Entry 8I9V (electron microscopy, 3.10 A resolution); this record covers chains C1 and LN of the 56 polymer chains in the assembly.

Chain C1:
Molecule: 3341-nt RNA strand
Organism: Chaetomium thermophilum
Sequence (3341 nucleotides; numbered 1 to 3341; the number before each row is that of its first residue):
     1 GGUUGACCUCGGAUCAGGUAGGAGGACCCGCUGAACUUAAGCAUAUCAAU
    51 AAGCGGAGGAAAAGAAACCAACAGGGAUUGCCCUAGUAACGGCGAGUGAA
   101 GCGGCAACAGCUCAAAUUUGAAAGCUGGCUUCGGCCCGCGUUGUAAUUUG
   151 GAGAGGAUGCUUUGGGCGAGGCUCCUUCUGAGUUCCCUGGAACGGGACGC
   201 CACAGAGGGUGAGAGCCCCGUAUAGUUGGAAGCCAAGCCUGUGUAAAGCU
   251 CCUUCGACGAGUCGAGUAGUUUGGGAAUGCUGCUCAAAAUGGGAGGUAAA
   301 UUUCUUCUAAAGCUAAAUACCGGCCAGAGACCGAUAGCGCACAAGUAGAG
   351 UGAUCGAAAGAUGAAAAGCACUUUGAAAAGAGGGUUAAAUAGCACGUGAA
   401 AUUGUUGAAAGGGAAGCGCUUGUGACCAGACUUGCGCCCGGCGGAUCAUC
   451 CGGUGUUCUCACCGGUGCACUCCGCCGGGCUCAGGCCAGCAUCGGUUCUG
   501 GCGGGGGGAUAAAGGCCCAGGGAAUGUGGCUCCUCCGGGAGUGUUAUAGC
   551 CCUGGGUGUAAUACCCUCGCCGGGACCGAGGACCGCGCUCUGCAAGGAUG
   601 CUGGCGUAAUGGUCACCAGCGACCCGUCUUGAAACACGGACCAAGGAGUC
   651 AAGGUUUUGCGCGAGUGUUUGGGUGUAAAACCCGCACGCGUAAUGAAAGU
   701 GAACGUAGGUGAGAGCUUCGGCGCAUCAUCGACCGAUCCUGAUGUAUUCG
   751 GAUGGAUUUGAGUAGGAGCGUUAAGCCUUGGACCCGAAAGAUGGUGAACU
   801 AUGCUUGGAUAGGGUGAAGCCAGAGGAAACUCUGGUGGAGGCUCGCAGCG
   851 GUUCUGACGUGCAAAUCGAUCGUCAAAUCUGAGCAUGGGGGCGAAAGACU
   901 AAUCGAACCAUCUAGUAGCUGGUUACCGCCGAAGUUUCCCUCAGGAUAGC
   951 AGUGUCGACCUUCAGUUUUAUGAGGUAAAGCGAAUGAUUAGGGACUCGGG
  1001 GGCGAUUUUUAGCCUUCAUCCAUUCUCAAACUUUAAAUAUGUAAGAAGCC
  1051 CUUGUUACUUAACUGAACGUGGGCAUUCGAAUGUAUCGACACUAGUGGGC
  1101 CAUUUUUGGUAAGCAGAACUGGCGAUGCGGGAUGAACCGAACGCGGGGUU
  1151 AAGGUGCCGGAGUGGACGCUCAUCAGACACCACAAAAGGCGUUAGUACAU
  1201 CUUGACAGCAGGACGGUGGCCAUGGAAGUCGGAAUCCGCUAAGGACUGUG
  1251 UAACAACUCACCUGCCGAAUGUACUAGCCCUGAAAAUGGAUGGCGCUCAA
  1301 GCGUCCCACCCAUACCCCGCCCUCAGGGUAGAAACGAUGCCCUGAGGAGU
  1351 AGGCGGCCGUGGAGGUCAGUGACGAAGCCUAGGGCGUGAGCCCGGGUCGA
  1401 ACGGCCUCUAGUGCAGAUCUUGGUGGUAGUAGCAAAUACUUCAAUGAGAA
  1451 CUUGAAGGACCGAAGUGGGGAAAGGUUCCAUGUGAACAGCGGUUGGACAU
  1501 GGGUUAGUCGAUCCUAAGCCAUAGGGAAGUUCCGUUUCAAAGGGGCACUC
  1551 GUGCCCCGUGUGGCGAAAGGGAAGCCGGUUAAUAUUCCGGCACCUGGAUG
  1601 UGGGUUUUGCGCGGCAACGCAACUGAACGCGGAGACGACGGCGGGGGCCC
  1651 CGGGCAGAGUUCUCUUUUCUUCUUAACGGUCUAUCACCCUGGAAACAGUU
  1701 UGUCUGGAGAUAGGGUUUAAUGGCCGGAAGAGCCCGACACUUCUGUCGGG
  1751 UCCGGUGCGCUCUCGACGUCCCUUGAAAAUCCGCGGGAGGGAAUAAUUCU
  1801 CACGCCAGGUCGUACUCAUAACCGCAGCAGGUCCCCAAGGUGAACAGCCU
  1851 CUGGUUGAUAGAACAAUGUAGAUAAGGGAAGUCGGCAAAAUAGAUCCGUA
  1901 ACUUCGGGAAAAGGAUUGGCUCUAAGGGUUGGGCACGUUGGGCUUUGGGC
  1951 GGACGCCCUGGGAGCAGAGGGCCUCUAGCCGGGCAACCGGCCGGCGGCCC
  2001 UCAGCACCCGGGGUUGAAGCCCUUAGCAGGCUUCGGCCGUCCGGCGUGCG
  2051 GUUAACAACCAACUUAGAACUGGUACGGACAGGGGGAAUCUGACUGUCUA
  2101 AUUAAAACAUAGCAUUGCGAUGGCCAGAAAGUGGUGUUGACGCAAUGUGA
  2151 UUUCUGCCCAGUGCUCUGAAUGUCAAAGUGAAGAAAUUCAACCAAGCGCG
  2201 GGUAAACGGCGGGAGUAACUAUGACUCUCUUAAGGUAGCCAAAUGCCUCG
  2251 UCAUCUAAUUAGUGACGCGCAUGAAUGGAUUAACGAGAUUCCCACUGUCC
  2301 CUAUCUACUAUCUAGCGAAACCACAGCCAAGGGAACGGGCUUGGCAAAAU
  2351 CAGCGGGGAAAGAAGACCCUGUUGAGCUUGACUCUAGUUUGACAUUGUGA
  2401 AAAGACAUAGGAGGUGUAGAAUAGGUGGGAGCUUCGGCGCCAGUGAAAUA
  2451 CCACUACUCCUAUUGUUUUUUUACUUAUUCAAUGAAGCGGGGCUGGACUU
  2501 GCGUCCAACUUCUGGAGUUAAGGUCCUUCGCGGGCCGACCCGGGUUGAAG
  2551 ACAUUGUCAGGUGGGGAGUUUGGCUGGGGCGGCACAUCUGUUAAACCAUA
  2601 ACGCAGGUGUCCUAAGGGGGGCUCAUGGAGAACAGAAAUCUCCAGUAGAA
  2651 CAAAAGGGUAAAAGUCCCCUUGAUUUUGAUUUUCAGUGUGAAUACAAACC
  2701 AUGAAAGUGUGGCCUAUCGAUCCUUUAGUCCCUCGAAAUUUGAGGCUAGA
  2751 GGUGCCAGAAAAGUUACCACAGGGAUAACUGGCUUGUGGCGGCCAAGCGU
  2801 UCAUAGCGACGUCGCUUUUUGAUCCUUCGAUGUCGGCUCUUCCUAUCAUA
  2851 CCGAAGCAGAAUUCGGUAAGCGUUGGAUUGUUCACCCACUAAUAGGGAAC
  2901 GUGAGCUGGGUUUAGACCGUCGUGAGACAGGUUAGUUUUACCCUACUGAU
  2951 GAACUCGUCGCAAUGGUAAUUCAGCUUAGUACGAGAGGAACCGCUGAUUC
  3001 AGAUAAUUGGUUUUUGCGGUUGUCCGACCGGGCAGUGCCGCGAAGCUACC
  3051 AUCUGCUGGAUAAUGGCUGAACGCCUCUAAGUCAGAAUCCAUGCCAGAAC
  3101 GCGACGAUACUACCCGCACGUUGUAGACGUAUAAGAAUAGGCUCCGGCCU
  3151 CGUAUCCUAGCAGGCGAUUCCUCCGCCGGCCUCGAAGUGGCCGUCGGUAA
  3201 UUCGCGUAUUGCAAUUUAGACACGCGCGGGAUCAAAUCCUUUGCAGACGA
  3251 CUUAGAUGUGCGAAAGGGUCCUGUAAGCAGUAGAGUAGCCUUGUUGUUAC
  3301 GAUCUGCUGAGGGUAAGCCCUCCUUCGCCUAGAUUUCCCAG
Not modelled in the structure: 1-2, 800-905, 987-1028, 1438-1854, 1887-1894, 1904-2070, 2082, 2093-2283, 2359-2362, 2484-2545, 2571-2721, 2753-2756, 2822-2828, 2904-2914, 2937-2940, 3110-3111, 3121-3123, 3215-3217, 3338-3341

Chain LN:
Protein: Ribosomal protein L15
Organism: Chaetomium thermophilum
Reference sequence: G0RZ88 (G0RZ88_CHATD); residues 1-203 here = UniProt positions 1-203
Amino-acid sequence (203 residues; each row starts with the number of its first residue):
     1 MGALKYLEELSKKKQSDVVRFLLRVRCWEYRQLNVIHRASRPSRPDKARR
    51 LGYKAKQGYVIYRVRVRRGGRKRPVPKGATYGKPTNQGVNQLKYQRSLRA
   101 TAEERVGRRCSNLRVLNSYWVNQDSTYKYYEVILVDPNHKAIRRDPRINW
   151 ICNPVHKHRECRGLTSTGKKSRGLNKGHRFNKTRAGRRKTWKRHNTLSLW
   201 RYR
Not modelled in the structure: 1, 72-90

Chain C1 / chain LN interface:
Contacting residue pairs (181; chain C1 residue first):
  C8(C1) with Arg-41(LN), hydrogen bond to the phosphate
  U9(C1) with Ser-40(LN), hydrogen bond to the phosphate; Arg-41(LN), salt bridge to the phosphate
  C10(C1) with Arg-38(LN), phosphate contact
  G18(C1) with Asn-112(LN), base contact; Asn-138(LN), sugar contact
  U19(C1) with Asn-112(LN), sugar contact; Asn-138(LN), sugar contact
  A20(C1) with Ser-111(LN), sugar contact
  C28(C1) with Lys-192(LN), salt bridge to the phosphate
  C29(C1) with Arg-162(LN), hydrogen bond to the sugar; Arg-172(LN), hydrogen bond to the phosphate; Lys-189(LN), phosphate contact
  G30(C1) with Arg-96(LN), sugar contact; Arg-162(LN), sugar contact; Arg-172(LN), salt bridge to the phosphate; Gly-186(LN), phosphate contact; Arg-188(LN), salt bridge to the phosphate
  C31(C1) with Tyr-94(LN), hydrogen bond to the sugar; Arg-96(LN), sugar contact; Arg-187(LN), salt bridge to the phosphate; Arg-188(LN), salt bridge to the phosphate
  U32(C1) with Arg-71(LN), hydrogen bond to the phosphate; Tyr-94(LN), phosphate contact; Gln-95(LN), hydrogen bond to the phosphate; Arg-188(LN), hydrogen bond to the base
  G33(C1) with Arg-71(LN), salt bridge to the phosphate; Leu-92(LN), phosphate contact
  A49(C1) with Arg-187(LN), hydrogen bond to the base; Trp-191(LN), hydrogen bond to the phosphate
  U50(C1) with Arg-187(LN), salt bridge to the phosphate; Trp-191(LN), sugar contact
  G55(C1) with Cys-161(LN), hydrogen bond to the base
  G56(C1) with Lys-157(LN), sugar contact; His-158(LN), sugar contact; Cys-161(LN), sugar contact; Arg-162(LN), sugar contact
  A57(C1) with Pro-154(LN), hydrogen bond to the sugar; Val-155(LN), hydrogen bond to the sugar; Lys-157(LN), phosphate contact; His-158(LN), phosphate contact
  G58(C1) with Pro-154(LN), phosphate contact; Lys-157(LN), salt bridge to the phosphate
  A61(C1) with Arg-162(LN), phosphate contact; Lys-189(LN), base contact
  A62(C1) with Val-155(LN), phosphate contact; Arg-162(LN), salt bridge to the phosphate; Leu-164(LN), phosphate contact; Arg-172(LN), hydrogen bond to the phosphate; Lys-189(LN), base contact
  A63(C1) with Leu-164(LN), phosphate contact; Lys-169(LN), salt bridge to the phosphate; Arg-172(LN), salt bridge to the phosphate; Leu-174(LN), phosphate contact; Arg-184(LN), sugar contact
  G64(C1) with Leu-174(LN), phosphate contact; Lys-176(LN), phosphate contact
  A65(C1) with Lys-176(LN), salt bridge to the phosphate
  A66(C1) with Lys-176(LN), hydrogen bond to the base
  C68(C1) with Lys-176(LN), sugar contact; Gly-177(LN), phosphate contact
  C69(C1) with Gly-177(LN), phosphate contact; His-178(LN), salt bridge to the phosphate
  A77(C1) with Lys-176(LN), hydrogen bond to the sugar
  U79(C1) with Arg-184(LN), phosphate contact; Lys-189(LN), phosphate contact
  G80(C1) with Lys-189(LN), salt bridge to the phosphate; Arg-193(LN), salt bridge to the phosphate
  C81(C1) with Arg-193(LN), salt bridge to the phosphate; Trp-200(LN), sugar contact
  C82(C1) with Ser-198(LN), phosphate contact; Trp-200(LN), hydrogen bond to the phosphate
  A99(C1) with His-194(LN), salt bridge to the phosphate
  A100(C1) with Asn-181(LN), sugar contact; Arg-193(LN), salt bridge to the phosphate; His-194(LN), salt bridge to the phosphate
  G101(C1) with Arg-184(LN), salt bridge to the phosphate
  U112(C1) with Arg-147(LN), phosphate contact
  C113(C1) with Arg-147(LN), salt bridge to the phosphate
  A114(C1) with Arg-49(LN), phosphate contact
  A115(C1) with Leu-4(LN), phosphate contact; Lys-5(LN), sugar contact; Arg-49(LN), salt bridge to the phosphate
  A116(C1) with Gly-2(LN), phosphate contact; Lys-5(LN), phosphate contact
  U117(C1) with Gly-2(LN), hydrogen bond to the phosphate
  C125(C1) with Ala-141(LN), sugar contact; Arg-144(LN), salt bridge to the phosphate
  U126(C1) with Gln-57(LN), sugar contact; His-139(LN), sugar contact; Lys-140(LN), phosphate contact; Ala-141(LN), sugar contact; Arg-144(LN), salt bridge to the phosphate
  G127(C1) with Lys-140(LN), phosphate contact
  G138(C1) with Gln-57(LN), base contact
  C139(C1) with Gln-57(LN), hydrogen bond to the sugar
  G140(C1) with Ala-55(LN), sugar contact
  U142(C1) with Arg-41(LN), base contact
  G143(C1) with Arg-49(LN), hydrogen bond to the sugar; Ala-55(LN), sugar contact
  U144(C1) with Arg-49(LN), salt bridge to the phosphate; Lys-54(LN), salt bridge to the phosphate; Ala-55(LN), hydrogen bond to the phosphate; Lys-56(LN), hydrogen bond to the phosphate
  A145(C1) with Lys-54(LN), salt bridge to the phosphate; Lys-56(LN), salt bridge to the phosphate
  A146(C1) with Arg-147(LN), salt bridge to the phosphate
  A257(C1) with Lys-5(LN), sugar contact
  C258(C1) with Lys-5(LN), salt bridge to the phosphate
  G259(C1) with Glu-8(LN), sugar contact; Arg-50(LN), hydrogen bond to the base
  A260(C1) with Glu-8(LN), phosphate contact; Ser-11(LN), sugar contact; Lys-12(LN), base contact; Lys-14(LN), hydrogen bond to the sugar; Lys-47(LN), phosphate contact; Arg-50(LN), salt bridge to the phosphate
  G261(C1) with Lys-14(LN), base contact; Gln-15(LN), hydrogen bond to the base; Arg-44(LN), salt bridge to the phosphate; Lys-47(LN), salt bridge to the phosphate
  C263(C1) with Lys-170(LN), salt bridge to the phosphate
  A268(C1) with Gln-91(LN), hydrogen bond to the sugar; Lys-93(LN), hydrogen bond to the sugar
  G269(C1) with Gln-91(LN), hydrogen bond to the sugar; Leu-92(LN), sugar contact; Lys-93(LN), sugar contact; Gln-95(LN), hydrogen bond to the base
  U272(C1) with Lys-182(LN), hydrogen bond to the sugar
  G273(C1) with Asn-181(LN), base contact; Lys-182(LN), hydrogen bond to the base
  G274(C1) with His-178(LN), hydrogen bond to the base; Asn-181(LN), base contact; Lys-182(LN), base contact
  U278(C1) with Arg-179(LN), hydrogen bond to the sugar
  G279(C1) with Arg-179(LN), salt bridge to the phosphate; Phe-180(LN), phosphate contact
  C280(C1) with Gln-95(LN), hydrogen bond to the base; Lys-170(LN), sugar contact; Ser-171(LN), phosphate contact; Phe-180(LN), phosphate contact
  U281(C1) with Lys-93(LN), base contact; Tyr-94(LN), hydrogen bond to the sugar; Gln-95(LN), sugar contact; Arg-96(LN), sugar contact; Ser-97(LN), phosphate contact; Lys-170(LN), salt bridge to the phosphate; Ser-171(LN), phosphate contact
  G282(C1) with Gly-69(LN), sugar contact; Gly-70(LN), sugar contact; Lys-93(LN), base contact; Ser-97(LN), hydrogen bond to the phosphate; Leu-98(LN), hydrogen bond to the phosphate
  C283(C1) with Arg-68(LN), salt bridge to the phosphate; Leu-98(LN), phosphate contact; Lys-128(LN), salt bridge to the phosphate
  U284(C1) with Arg-68(LN), salt bridge to the phosphate
  A286(C1) with Gln-15(LN), hydrogen bond to the phosphate
  A289(C1) with Lys-12(LN), base contact
  A294(C1) with Arg-179(LN), hydrogen bond to the phosphate
  G295(C1) with Arg-179(LN), salt bridge to the phosphate
  A311(C1) with Lys-47(LN), salt bridge to the phosphate; Arg-50(LN), sugar contact; Leu-51(LN), hydrogen bond to the sugar; Asn-117(LN), hydrogen bond to the phosphate; Ser-166(LN), hydrogen bond to the phosphate
  G312(C1) with Trp-150(LN), sugar contact; Thr-165(LN), phosphate contact; Ser-166(LN), hydrogen bond to the phosphate
  C313(C1) with Trp-150(LN), sugar contact; His-156(LN), phosphate contact; Arg-159(LN), salt bridge to the phosphate
  U314(C1) with His-156(LN), salt bridge to the phosphate
  A652(C1) with Leu-199(LN), sugar contact; Arg-203(LN), salt bridge to the phosphate
  G653(C1) with Arg-203(LN), salt bridge to the phosphate
  U669(C1) with Tyr-202(LN), stacking on the base
  U670(C1) with Trp-200(LN), phosphate contact
  A678(C1) with Arg-201(LN), phosphate contact
  A679(C1) with Arg-201(LN), salt bridge to the phosphate
  A680(C1) with Tyr-202(LN), phosphate contact
Also at the interface, not in a pair above, chain C1 (95 interface residues in all): C27, A48, A67, U78, G124, U270, A276, A310, A651, G671, U771
Also at the interface, not in a pair above, chain LN (89 interface residues in all): Arg-99, Trp-120, Gln-123, Asp-145, Gly-173, Thr-183, Ala-185, Asn-195

Overview:
Chain C1 and chain LN form an interface of 95 and 89 residues respectively, with 43 hydrogen bonds, 47 salt
bridges and 1 aromatic stacking contact. Among the polar pairs are U32(C1)/Arg-188(LN), A49(C1)/Arg-187(LN)
and G55(C1)/Cys-161(LN).
Chain C1 is a 3341-nt RNA strand and chain LN is Ribosomal protein L15, both from Chaetomium thermophilum; the
structure, Cryo-EM structure of a Chaetomium thermophilum pre-60S ribosomal subunit - State Dbp10-2, was
determined by electron microscopy, deposited together with 8I9P, 8I9T, 8I9W, 8I9X, 8I9Y, 8I9Z and 8IA0.
